PDB entry 9FT9 | X-ray diffraction, 2.35 A resolution | chains A and B

# Chain A
Protein: Isoform 1 of Mitogen-activated protein kinase 8
Source organism: Homo sapiens
Notes: EC 2.7.11.24
UniProt: P45983 (MK08_HUMAN), isoform P45983-2; residues 5-364 here = UniProt positions 5-364
Chain sequence (360 residues; each row starts with the number of its first residue):
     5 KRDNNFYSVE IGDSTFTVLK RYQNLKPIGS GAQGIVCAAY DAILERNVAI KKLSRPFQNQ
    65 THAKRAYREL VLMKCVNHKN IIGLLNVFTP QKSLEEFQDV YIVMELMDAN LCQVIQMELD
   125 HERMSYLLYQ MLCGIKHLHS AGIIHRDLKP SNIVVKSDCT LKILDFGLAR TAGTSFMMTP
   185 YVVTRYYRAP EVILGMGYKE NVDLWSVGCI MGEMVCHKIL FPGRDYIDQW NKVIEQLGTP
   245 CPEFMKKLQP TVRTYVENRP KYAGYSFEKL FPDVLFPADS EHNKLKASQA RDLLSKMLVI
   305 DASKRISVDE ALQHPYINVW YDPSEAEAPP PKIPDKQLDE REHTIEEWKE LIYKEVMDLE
Unresolved in the structure: 5-6, 364
Small-molecule neighbours: AMP-PNP (ANP; phosphoaminophosphonic acid-adenylate ester): Ile32, Gly33, Ser34, Gly35, Ala36, Gln37, Gly38, Val40, Ala53, Lys55, Arg69, Ile86, Met108, Glu109, Leu110, Met111, Asn114, Asp151, Ser155, Asn156, Val158, Leu168, Asp169
Curated features (UniProtKB/Swiss-Prot):
  - motif: Thr183 to Tyr185 (TXY)
  - active site: Asp151 (Proton acceptor)
  - binding site (ATP): Ile32 to Val40, Lys55
  - modified residue: Cys116 (S-nitrosocysteine), Thr183 (Phosphothreonine), Tyr185 (Phosphotyrosine)

# Chain B
Protein: C-Jun-amino-terminal kinase-interacting protein 1
Source organism: Homo sapiens
Chain sequence (38 residues; row label = number of the first residue in the row; note: 24 numbers in that range are skipped by the numbering (no residue carries them; nothing is unmodelled there)):
   157 RPKRPTTLNL FPQV
   195 PRSQDKHSWQ DRVSRSICLS DELP
Unresolved in the structure: 195-209

# Chain A / chain B interface
Contacting residue pairs (43; chain A residue first):
  Asp112(A) with Leu166(B)
  Ala113(A) with Leu166(B), hydrophobic
  Gln117(A) with Leu166(B); Phe167(B)
  Val118(A) with Leu166(B), hydrophobic
  Gln120(A) with Pro168(B)
  Met121(A) with Asn165(B)
  Leu123(A) with Leu164(B), hydrophobic
  Arg127(A) with Thr163(B), hydrogen bond (side chain-backbone)
  Tyr130(A) with Arg160(B), hydrogen bond; Pro161(B)
  Val159(A) with Leu166(B), hydrophobic
  Lys160(A) with Leu164(B)
  Ser161(A) with Thr162(B); Thr163(B); Leu164(B), hydrogen bond (backbone-backbone)
  Asp162(A) with Thr162(B)
  Cys163(A) with Pro161(B); Leu164(B), hydrophobic
  Met182(A) with Leu213(B), hydrophobic
  Thr183(A) with Cys212(B)
  Tyr185(A) with Ser210(B); Ile211(B); Cys212(B)
  Ile197(A) with Leu213(B); Ser214(B), hydrogen bond (backbone-backbone)
  Leu198(A) with Leu213(B)
  Gly199(A) with Leu213(B)
  Asp229(A) with Leu217(B)
  Tyr230(A) with Ile211(B); Cys212(B), hydrogen bond (side chain-backbone); Leu213(B); Ser214(B)
  Ile231(A) with Ser214(B)
  Thr255(A) with Asp215(B), hydrogen bond
  Val256(A) with Asp215(B)
  His286(A) with Pro158(B)
  Asn322(A) with Arg157(B), hydrogen bond (backbone-side chain)
  Val323(A) with Arg157(B), hydrogen bond (backbone-side chain)
  Trp324(A) with Pro158(B); Lys159(B); Arg160(B), hydrogen bond (backbone-side chain)
  Glu329(A) with Arg160(B), salt bridge
Interface residues without a listed pair, chain A (40 interface residues in all): Glu126, Leu131, Tyr133, Arg189, Arg192, Val196, Tyr259, Lys288, Tyr325, Asp326

# Summary
40 residues of chain A face 19 of chain B across their interface, with 9 hydrogen bonds and 1 salt bridge.
Polar contacts include Glu329(A)-Arg160(B), Arg127(A)-Thr163(B) and Tyr130(A)-Arg160(B). Bound to chain A:
AMP-PNP. From UniProt: active-site residue Asp151(A) and 10 ATP-binding residues on chain A.
Chain A is Isoform 1 of Mitogen-activated protein kinase 8 and chain B is C-Jun-amino-terminal
kinase-interacting protein 1, both from Homo sapiens; the structure, Structure of the bipartite JNK1-JIP1
complex, was determined by X-ray diffraction.
